Entry 4NO0 (X-ray diffraction, 2.70 A resolution); this record covers chains A and C of the 4 polymer chains in the assembly.

Chain A:
Name: HLA class I histocompatibility antigen, A-2 alpha chain
Organism: Homo sapiens
Notes: fragment: extracellular domain
UniProtKB: P01892 (1A02_HUMAN); residues 1-276 here correspond to UniProt positions 25-300 (UniProt number = residue number + 24)
Chain sequence (276 residues; row label = number of the first residue in the row):
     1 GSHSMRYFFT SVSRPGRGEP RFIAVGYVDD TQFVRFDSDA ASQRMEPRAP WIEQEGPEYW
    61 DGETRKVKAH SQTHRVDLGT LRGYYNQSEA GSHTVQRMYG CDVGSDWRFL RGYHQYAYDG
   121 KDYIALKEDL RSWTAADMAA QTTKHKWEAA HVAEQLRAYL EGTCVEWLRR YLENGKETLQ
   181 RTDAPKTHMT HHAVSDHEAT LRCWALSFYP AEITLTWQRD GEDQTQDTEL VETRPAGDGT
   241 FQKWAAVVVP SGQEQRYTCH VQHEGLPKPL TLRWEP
Disulfide bonds: Cys101-Cys164, Cys203-Cys259

Chain C:
Name: Lymphocyte-specific protein 1
Notes: fragment: peptide
UniProtKB: P33241 (LSP1_HUMAN); residues 1-12 here correspond to UniProt positions 249-260 (UniProt number = residue number + 248)
Chain sequence (12 residues; row label = number of the first residue in the row):
     1 RQASIELPSM AV
Curated features (UniProtKB/Swiss-Prot):
  - modified residue: Ser4 (Phosphoserine)
What the authors report for this chain:
  - conformationally variable residues: Ser4, Ile5

Interface between chain A and chain C:
Contacting residue pairs (37):
  Tyr7(A) with Arg1(C); Gln2(C)
  Phe9(A) with Gln2(C)
  Met45(A) with Gln2(C)
  Glu63(A) with Arg1(C); Gln2(C), hydrogen bond (backbone-side chain)
  Lys66(A) with Ala3(C), hydrogen bond (side chain-backbone)
  Val67(A) with Gln2(C)
  Ala69(A) with Ile5(C); Glu6(C)
  His70(A) with Ile5(C), hydrogen bond (backbone-backbone)
  Gln72(A) with Leu7(C)
  Thr73(A) with Ile5(C); Glu6(C); Leu7(C); Met10(C)
  Asp77(A) with Ala11(C); Val12(C), hydrogen bond (side chain-backbone)
  Thr80(A) with Val12(C)
  Leu81(A) with Val12(C), hydrophobic
  Tyr84(A) with Val12(C), hydrogen bond (side chain-backbone)
  Arg97(A) with Ile5(C)
  Tyr99(A) with Gln2(C); Ala3(C), hydrogen bond (side chain-backbone); Ile5(C), hydrophobic
  Tyr116(A) with Val12(C)
  Thr143(A) with Val12(C), hydrogen bond (side chain-backbone)
  Lys146(A) with Val12(C), hydrogen bond (side chain-backbone)
  Trp147(A) with Ser9(C); Met10(C); Ala11(C), hydrogen bond (side chain-backbone)
  Val152(A) with Met10(C), hydrophobic
  Tyr159(A) with Arg1(C), hydrogen bond (side chain-backbone); Gln2(C), hydrogen bond (side chain-backbone); Ala3(C), hydrophobic
  Trp167(A) with Arg1(C)
  Tyr171(A) with Arg1(C), hydrogen bond (side chain-backbone)
Interface residues without a listed pair, chain A (30 interface residues in all): Met5, Val76, Tyr123, Ala150, Gln155, Leu156
Interface residues without a listed pair, chain C (11 interface residues in all): Ser4
Interface features reported in the paper:
  - pairs named by the authors: His70(A)-Ile5(C), Arg97(A)-Ile5(C), Tyr99(A)-Ile5(C)

Overview:
Chain A and chain C form an interface of 30 and 11 residues respectively, with 12 hydrogen bonds. Polar
contacts include Glu63(A)-Gln2(C), Lys66(A)-Ala3(C) and Asp77(A)-Val12(C). The authors report contacts between
His70(A) and Ile5(C), Arg97(A) and Ile5(C) and Tyr99(A) and Ile5(C). From the paper: conformational
variability at Ser4(C) and Ile5(C).
Chain A is HLA class I histocompatibility antigen, A-2 alpha chain (Homo sapiens) and chain C is
Lymphocyte-specific protein 1; the structure, Crystal structure of non-phosphorylated form of RQA_V
phosphopeptide bound to HLA-A2 in complex with LILRB1, was determined by X-ray diffraction, deposited together
with 4NO3, 4NO5, 4NNX, 4NNY and 4NO2.
